8F1J - chains J and K of the 10 polymer chains in the assembly; structure by electron microscopy, 2.60 A resolution.

Chain J:
Protein: DNA-directed RNA polymerase subunit beta'
Source organism: Escherichia coli
Notes: EC 2.7.7.6
UniProtKB: P0A8T7 (RPOC_ECOLI); residues 1-1407 here = UniProt positions 1-1407
Sequence (1430 residues; row label = number of the first residue in the row):
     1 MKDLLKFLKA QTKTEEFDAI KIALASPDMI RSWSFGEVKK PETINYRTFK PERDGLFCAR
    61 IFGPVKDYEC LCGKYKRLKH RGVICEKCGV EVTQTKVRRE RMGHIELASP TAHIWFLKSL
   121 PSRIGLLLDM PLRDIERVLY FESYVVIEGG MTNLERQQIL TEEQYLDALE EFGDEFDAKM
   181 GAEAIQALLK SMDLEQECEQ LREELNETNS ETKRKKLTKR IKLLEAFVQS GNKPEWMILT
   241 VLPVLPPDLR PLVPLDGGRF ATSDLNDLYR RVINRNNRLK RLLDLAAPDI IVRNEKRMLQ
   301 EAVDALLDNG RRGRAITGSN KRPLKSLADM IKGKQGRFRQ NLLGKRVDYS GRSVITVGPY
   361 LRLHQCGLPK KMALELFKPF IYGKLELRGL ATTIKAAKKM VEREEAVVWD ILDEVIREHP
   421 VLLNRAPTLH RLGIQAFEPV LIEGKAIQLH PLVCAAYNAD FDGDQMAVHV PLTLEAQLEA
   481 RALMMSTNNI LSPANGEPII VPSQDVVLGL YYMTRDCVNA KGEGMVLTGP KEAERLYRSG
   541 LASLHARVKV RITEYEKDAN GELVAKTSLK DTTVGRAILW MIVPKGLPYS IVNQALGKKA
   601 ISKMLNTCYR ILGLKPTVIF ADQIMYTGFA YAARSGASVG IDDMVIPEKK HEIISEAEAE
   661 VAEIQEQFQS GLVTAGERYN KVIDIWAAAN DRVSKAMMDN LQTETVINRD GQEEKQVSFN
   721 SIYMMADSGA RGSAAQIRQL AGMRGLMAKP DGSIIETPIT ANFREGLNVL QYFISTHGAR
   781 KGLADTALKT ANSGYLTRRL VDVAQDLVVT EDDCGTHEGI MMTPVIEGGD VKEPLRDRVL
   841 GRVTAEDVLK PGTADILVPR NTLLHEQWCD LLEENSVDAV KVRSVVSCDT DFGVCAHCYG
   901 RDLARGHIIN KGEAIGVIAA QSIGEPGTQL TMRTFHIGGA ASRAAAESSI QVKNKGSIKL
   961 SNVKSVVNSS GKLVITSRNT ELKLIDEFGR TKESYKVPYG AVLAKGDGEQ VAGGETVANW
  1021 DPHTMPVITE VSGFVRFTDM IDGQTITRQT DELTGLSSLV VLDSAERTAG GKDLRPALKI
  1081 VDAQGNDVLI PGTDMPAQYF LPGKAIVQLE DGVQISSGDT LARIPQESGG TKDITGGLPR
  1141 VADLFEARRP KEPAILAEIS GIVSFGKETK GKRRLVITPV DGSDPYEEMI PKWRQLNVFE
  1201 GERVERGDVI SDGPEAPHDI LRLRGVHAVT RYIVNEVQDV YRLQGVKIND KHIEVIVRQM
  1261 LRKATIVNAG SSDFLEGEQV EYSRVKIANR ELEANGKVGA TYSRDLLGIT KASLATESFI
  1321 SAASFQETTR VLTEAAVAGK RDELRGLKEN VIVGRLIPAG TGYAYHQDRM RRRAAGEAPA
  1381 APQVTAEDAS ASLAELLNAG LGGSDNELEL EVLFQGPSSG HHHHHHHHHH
Not modelled in the structure: 1-2, 935-947, 1127-1135, 1374-1430
Construct notes: expression tag (1408-1430)
Ion coordination: Zn2+ site 1: C70, C72, C85, C88; Mg2+: D460, D462, D464; Zn2+ site 2: C814, C888, C895, C898
Curated features (UniProtKB/Swiss-Prot):
  - binding site (Zn(2+)): C70, C72, C85, C88, C814, C888, C895, C898
  - binding site (Mg(2+)): D460, D462, D464
  - modified residue: K983 (N6-acetyllysine)
  - mutagenesis: Q504 (Q504P: Resistant to antibiotics salinamide A and B), N690 (N690D: Resistant to antibiotics salinamide A and B), M697 (M697V: Resistant to antibiotics salinamide A and B), A735 (A735T: Resistant to antibiotics salinamide A and B), R738 (R738C/H/P/S: Resistant to antibiotics salinamide A and B), A748 (A748E: Resistant to antibiotics salinamide A and B), P758 (P758S/T: Resistant to antibiotics salinamide A and B), F763 (F763C: Resistant to antibiotics salinamide A and B), S775 (S775A: Resistant to antibiotics salinamide A and B), A779 (A779T/V: Resistant to antibiotics salinamide A and B), R780 (R780C: Resistant to antibiotics salinamide A and B), G782 (G782A/C: Resistant to antibiotics salinamide A and B), 1 further mutagenesis entry in UniProt

Chain K:
Protein: DNA-directed RNA polymerase subunit omega
Source organism: Escherichia coli
Notes: EC 2.7.7.6
UniProtKB: P0A800 (RPOZ_ECOLI); residues 1-91 here = UniProt positions 1-91
Sequence (91 residues; numbered 1 to 91; the number before each row is that of its first residue):
     1 MARVTVQDAV EKIGNRFDLV LVAARRARQM QVGGKDPLVP EENDKTTVIA LREIEEGLIN
    61 NQILDVRERQ EQQEQEAAEL QAVTAIAEGR R
Not modelled in the structure: 1, 81-91

Chain J / chain K interface:
Residue-residue contacts (37; chain J residue first):
  R362(J) with V4(K)
  H364(J) with V4(K)
  E414(J) with K45(K)
  V415(J) with K45(K)
  R417(J) with N43(K), hydrogen bond (side chain-backbone); D44(K), salt bridge
  E418(J) with A2(K); D44(K); K45(K), hydrogen bond (side chain-backbone); V48(K)
  E438(J) with R3(K)
  L474(J) with A27(K); R28(K); Q31(K); T47(K)
  E475(J) with A24(K); R28(K), salt bridge
  L478(J) with A23(K); A24(K); T47(K)
  E479(J) with V20(K)
  R481(J) with R3(K), hydrogen bond (side chain-backbone); L51(K)
  A482(J) with V6(K), hydrophobic; R16(K), hydrogen bond (backbone-side chain)
  L483(J) with R16(K)
  T487(J) with V4(K), hydrogen bond (side chain-backbone)
  N488(J) with R16(K)
  K615(J) with T5(K); D8(K), salt bridge
  R905(J) with R16(K)
  N910(J) with N15(K)
  K911(J) with F17(K)
  G912(J) with F17(K)
  E913(J) with F17(K)
  G1360(J) with F17(K)
  T1361(J) with F17(K)
Interface residues without a listed pair, chain J (27 interface residues in all): Q477, L614, A1364
Interface residues without a listed pair, chain K (25 interface residues in all): Q7, L21, E42, T46

Overview:
Chain J and chain K form an interface of 27 and 25 residues respectively; the contacts include 5 hydrogen
bonds and 3 salt bridges. Polar contacts include R417(J)-D44(K), E475(J)-R28(K) and K615(J)-D8(K).
Chain J is DNA-directed RNA polymerase subunit beta' and chain K is DNA-directed RNA polymerase subunit omega,
both from Escherichia coli; the structure, SigN RNA polymerase early-melted intermediate bound to mismatch DNA
fragment dhsU36mm2 (-12A), was determined by electron microscopy, deposited together with 8F1I and 8F1K.
